Entry 8ZHS (X-ray diffraction, 2.40 A resolution); this record covers chains A and B of the 4 polymer chains in the assembly.

Chain A (and B):
Name: Maltose/maltodextrin-binding periplasmic protein, N-terminal Bte1
Organism: Escherichia coli K-12
Notes: chain B of this document is another copy of the same molecule, construct and numbering; everything in this record applies to it too
UniProt: chimeric construct of P0AEX9, Q5LDT7: residues 21-386 from P0AEX9 (MALE_ECOLI) positions 27-392 (UniProt number = residue number + 6); residues 395-523 from Q5LDT7 positions 2-130 (UniProt number = residue number - 393)
Amino-acid sequence (504 residues; row label = number of the first residue in the row):
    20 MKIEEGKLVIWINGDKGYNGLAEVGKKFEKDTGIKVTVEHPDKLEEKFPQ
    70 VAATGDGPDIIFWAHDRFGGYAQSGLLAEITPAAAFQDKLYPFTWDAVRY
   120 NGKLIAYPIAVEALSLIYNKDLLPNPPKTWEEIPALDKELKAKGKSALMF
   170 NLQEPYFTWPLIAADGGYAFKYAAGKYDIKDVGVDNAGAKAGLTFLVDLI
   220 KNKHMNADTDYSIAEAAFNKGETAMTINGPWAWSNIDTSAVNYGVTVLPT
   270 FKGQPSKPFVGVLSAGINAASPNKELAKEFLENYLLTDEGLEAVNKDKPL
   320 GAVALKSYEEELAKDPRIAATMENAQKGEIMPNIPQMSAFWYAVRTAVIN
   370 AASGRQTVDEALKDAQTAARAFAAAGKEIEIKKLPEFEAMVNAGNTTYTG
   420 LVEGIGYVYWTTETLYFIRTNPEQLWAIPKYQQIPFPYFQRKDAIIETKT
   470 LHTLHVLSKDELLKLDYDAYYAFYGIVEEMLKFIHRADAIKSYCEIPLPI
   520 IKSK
Sequence notes: initiating methionine (20); engineered mutation Ala-102 (Asp108 in P0AEX9), Ala-103 (Lys109 in P0AEX9), Ala-192 (Glu198 in P0AEX9), Ala-193 (Asn199 in P0AEX9), Ala-259 (Lys265 in P0AEX9); linker (387-394)

Interface between chain A and chain B:
Residue-residue contacts (56; chain A residue first):
  Glu-98(A) / Pro-448(B)
  Thr-100(A) / Ile-447(B)
  Thr-100(A) / Pro-448(B)
  Ala-103(A) / Trp-445(B)  hydrophobic
  Gln-106(A) / Trp-445(B)  hydrogen bond
  Asp-107(A) / Trp-445(B)
  Asn-120(A) / Ile-464(B)
  Asn-120(A) / Ile-465(B)  hydrogen bond (side chain-backbone)
  Gly-121(A) / Arg-438(B)  hydrogen bond (backbone-side chain)
  Gly-121(A) / Ile-464(B)
  Lys-122(A) / Glu-466(B)  salt bridge
  Ala-193(A) / Pro-441(B)
  Ala-193(A) / Ile-464(B)
  Lys-195(A) / Lys-461(B)  hydrogen bond (side chain-backbone)
  Lys-195(A) / Ala-463(B)
  Lys-195(A) / Ile-464(B)
  Asp-197(A) / Lys-461(B)
  Lys-199(A) / Lys-461(B)
  Arg-438(A) / Gly-121(B)  hydrogen bond (side chain-backbone)
  Leu-444(A) / Arg-118(B)
  Trp-445(A) / Gln-106(B)
  Phe-455(A) / Met-499(B)  hydrophobic
  Phe-455(A) / Phe-502(B)  hydrophobic
  Pro-456(A) / Ile-495(B)
  Phe-458(A) / Ile-495(B)  hydrophobic
  Lys-461(A) / Lys-195(B)  hydrogen bond (backbone-side chain)
  Lys-461(A) / Asp-485(B)  salt bridge
  Lys-461(A) / Tyr-486(B)  hydrogen bond (side chain-backbone)
  Ala-463(A) / Lys-195(B)
  Ile-464(A) / Asn-120(B)
  Ile-464(A) / Gly-121(B)
  Ile-464(A) / Ala-193(B)
  Ile-465(A) / Asn-120(B)  hydrogen bond (backbone-side chain)
  Ile-465(A) / Tyr-490(B)  hydrogen bond (backbone-side chain)
  Glu-466(A) / Lys-122(B)  salt bridge
  Glu-466(A) / Tyr-490(B)
  Thr-467(A) / Tyr-490(B)
  Asp-485(A) / Phe-458(B)
  Tyr-490(A) / Tyr-435(B)  hydrogen bond
  Ile-495(A) / Phe-455(B)
  Ile-495(A) / Pro-456(B)
  Ile-495(A) / Tyr-457(B)  hydrophobic
  Ile-495(A) / Phe-458(B)  hydrophobic
  Glu-498(A) / Phe-455(B)
  Glu-498(A) / Arg-505(B)  salt bridge
  Met-499(A) / Ile-509(B)  hydrophobic
  Met-499(A) / Leu-517(B)  hydrophobic
  Phe-502(A) / Phe-502(B)  hydrophobic
  Phe-502(A) / Arg-505(B)
  Phe-502(A) / Ala-506(B)
  Arg-505(A) / Glu-498(B)  salt bridge
  Arg-505(A) / Phe-502(B)
  Ala-506(A) / Phe-502(B)
  Asp-507(A) / Lys-521(B)  salt bridge
  Leu-517(A) / Ile-503(B)  hydrophobic
  Ile-519(A) / Ile-503(B)  hydrophobic
Also at the interface, not in a pair above, chain A (42 interface residues in all): Pro-448, Tyr-450, Tyr-457, Asp-462, Ile-503, Ile-509, Lys-521
Also at the interface, not in a pair above, chain B (44 interface residues in all): Glu-98, Glu-442, Ala-446, Tyr-450, Asp-462, Lys-468, Asp-487, Asp-507, Ile-519

Summary:
42 residues of chain A and 44 residues of chain B are in contact, with 10 hydrogen bonds and 6 salt bridges.
Polar pairs include Lys-122(A)/Glu-466(B), Lys-461(A)/Asp-485(B) and Glu-498(A)/Arg-505(B).
Chain A and chain B are both Maltose/maltodextrin-binding periplasmic protein, N-terminal Bte1 (Escherichia
coli K-12); the structure, Structure of Mbp-Bte1 fusion protein, was determined by X-ray diffraction,
deposited together with 8ZHT.
